PDB entry 9EBN | electron microscopy, 3.44 A resolution | chains A and B of the 5 polymer chains in the assembly

# Chain A
Protein: Guanine nucleotide-binding protein G(s) subunit alpha isoforms short
From: Homo sapiens
UniProt: P63092 (GNAS2_HUMAN); residue numbers follow UniProt; this construct covers 1-394
Chain sequence (394 residues; numbered 1 to 394; the number before each row is that of its first residue):
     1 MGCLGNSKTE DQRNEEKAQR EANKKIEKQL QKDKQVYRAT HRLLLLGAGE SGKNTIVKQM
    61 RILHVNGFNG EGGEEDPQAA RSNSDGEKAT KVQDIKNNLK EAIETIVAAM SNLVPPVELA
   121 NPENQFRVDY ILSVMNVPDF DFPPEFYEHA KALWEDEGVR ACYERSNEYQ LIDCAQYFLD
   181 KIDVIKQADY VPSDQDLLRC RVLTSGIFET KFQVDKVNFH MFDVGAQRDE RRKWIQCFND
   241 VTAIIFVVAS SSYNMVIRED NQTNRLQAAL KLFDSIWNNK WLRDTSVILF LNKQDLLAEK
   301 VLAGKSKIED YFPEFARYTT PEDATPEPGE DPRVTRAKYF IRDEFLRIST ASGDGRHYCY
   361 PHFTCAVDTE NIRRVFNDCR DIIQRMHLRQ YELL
Not modelled in the structure: 1-12, 65-204, 253-263
Sequence notes: engineered mutation Asn54 (Ser in P63092), Ala226 (Gly in P63092), Ala268 (Glu in P63092), Lys271 (Asn in P63092), Asp274 (Lys in P63092), Lys280 (Arg in P63092), Asp284 (Thr in P63092), Thr285 (Ile in P63092)

# Chain B
Protein: Guanine nucleotide-binding protein G(I)/G(S)/G(T) subunit beta-1
From: Homo sapiens
UniProt: P62873 (GBB1_HUMAN); numbering as in UniProt (aligned over 2-340)
Chain sequence (340 residues; row label = number of the first residue in the row):
     1 QSELDQLRQE AEQLKNQIRD ARKACADATL SQITNNIDPV GRIQMRTRRT LRGHLAKIYA
    61 MHWGTDSRLL VSASQDGKLI IWDSYTTNKV HAIPLRSSWV MTCAYAPSGN YVACGGLDNI
   121 CSIYNLKTRE GNVRVSRELA GHTGYLSCCR FLDDNQIVTS SGDTTCALWD IETGQQTTTF
   181 TGHTGDVMSL SLAPDTRLFV SGACDASAKL WDVREGMCRQ TFTGHESDIN AICFFPNGNA
   241 FATGSDDATC RLFDLRADQE LMTYSHDNII CGITSVSFSK SGRLLLAGYD DFNCNVWDAL
   301 KADRAGVLAG HDNRVSCLGV TDDGMAVATG SWDSFLKIWN
Not modelled in the structure: 1-3
Sequence notes: expression tag (1)
UniProt features mapped onto this chain:
  - modified residue: Ser2 (N-acetylserine), His266 (Phosphohistidine)
  - natural variant: Leu30 (L30F: In MRD42; uncertain significance), Arg52 (R52G: In MRD42), Gly64 (G64V: In MRD42), Asp76 (D76E: In MRD42; D76G: In MRD42), Gly77 (G77S: In MRD42), Lys78 (K78R: In MRD42), Ile80 (I80N: In MRD42; I80T: In MRD42), His91 (H91R: In MRD42; uncertain significance), Ala92 (A92T: In MRD42), Pro94 (P94S: In MRD42), Leu95 (L95P: In MRD42), Arg96 (R96L: In MRD42), 5 further natural variant entries in UniProt

# Chain A / chain B interface
Residue-residue contacts (45):
  Gln19(A) with Asp83(B); Thr86(B), hydrogen bond; Asn88(B), hydrogen bond
  Asn23(A) with Asn88(B)
  Ile26(A) with Lys89(B); Val90(B); His91(B)
  Glu27(A) with Lys89(B), salt bridge
  Leu30(A) with Gly53(B); Lys78(B); Lys89(B)
  Asp33(A) with Leu55(B); Lys78(B), salt bridge
  Lys34(A) with Leu55(B)
  Tyr37(A) with Leu55(B), hydrophobic
  Ser205(A) with Asn119(B)
  Gly206(A) with Leu117(B); Asp118(B); Asn119(B), hydrogen bond (backbone-side chain)
  Ile207(A) with Trp99(B)
  Phe222(A) with Trp99(B)
  Ala226(A) with Thr143(B)
  Gln227(A) with Leu117(B); Asn119(B); Tyr145(B)
  Arg228(A) with Gly162(B); Asp186(B), salt bridge
  Arg232(A) with Cys204(B); Asp228(B), salt bridge
  Lys233(A) with Tyr145(B); Met188(B); Cys204(B); Asp228(B), salt bridge; Asn230(B), hydrogen bond; Asp246(B), salt bridge
  Gln236(A) with Arg314(B), hydrogen bond
  Cys237(A) with Lys57(B); Tyr59(B), hydrogen bond; Met101(B), hydrophobic
  Asn239(A) with Lys57(B); Trp332(B)
  Asp240(A) with Lys57(B), salt bridge
  Trp281(A) with Asp290(B); Arg314(B); Trp332(B), hydrophobic
Interface residues without a listed pair, chain A (26 interface residues in all): Glu230, Trp234, Phe238, Lys280
Interface residues without a listed pair, chain B (38 interface residues in all): Ala56, Gln75, Asp76, Ile80, Thr87, Ala92, Gly144, Asp163, Thr164, Gly185

# Overview
Chain A and chain B form an interface of 26 and 38 residues respectively; the contacts include 6 hydrogen
bonds and 7 salt bridges. Polar pairs include Glu27(A)-Lys89(B), Asp33(A)-Lys78(B) and Arg228(A)-Asp186(B).
Chain A is Guanine nucleotide-binding protein G(s) subunit alpha isoforms short and chain B is Guanine
nucleotide-binding protein G(I)/G(S)/G(T) subunit beta-1, both from Homo sapiens; the structure, Peptide 1
(GLP-1 (Aib16, ACPC18)) bound to GLP-1R/Gs complex, was determined by electron microscopy (same publication as
9EBO and 9EBQ).
